PDB entry 7M2V | X-ray diffraction, 1.80 A resolution | chains A and FX of the 40 polymer chains in the assembly

[Chain A (and FX)]
Molecule: Coat protein
Source organism: Satellite tobacco mosaic virus
Notes: chain FX of this document is another copy of the same molecule, construct and numbering; everything in this record applies to it too
UniProt: P17574 (COAT_STMV); numbering as in UniProt (aligned over 1-159)
Chain sequence (159 residues; numbered 1 to 159; the number before each row is that of its first residue):
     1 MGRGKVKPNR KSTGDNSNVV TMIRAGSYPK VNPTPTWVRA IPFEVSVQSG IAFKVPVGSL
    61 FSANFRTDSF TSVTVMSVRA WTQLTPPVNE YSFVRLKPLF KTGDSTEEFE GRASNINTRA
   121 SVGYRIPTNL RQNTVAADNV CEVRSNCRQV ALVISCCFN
Disordered / not traced: 1-13 (chain FX: 1-15)
Ion coordination: Mg2+: T82, L84, S92 (shared with 1 residue of chain B)

[Interface between chain A and chain FX]
Residue-residue contacts (38; chain A residue first):
  T102(A) with K101(FX), hydrogen bond (backbone-side chain); Q132(FX); N133(FX), hydrogen bond (side chain-backbone); T134(FX); V135(FX)
  G103(A) with S72(FX); N133(FX), hydrogen bond (backbone-side chain); V135(FX)
  D104(A) with T71(FX); S72(FX), hydrogen bond (backbone-side chain); N159(FX)
  S105(A) with N159(FX), hydrogen bond
  T106(A) with T34(FX), hydrogen bond (backbone-side chain); S69(FX); F70(FX); N159(FX), hydrogen bond (backbone-backbone)
  E107(A) with N32(FX); T34(FX); P35(FX); T36(FX); N159(FX)
  E108(A) with V31(FX); N32(FX), hydrogen bond (backbone-side chain); P33(FX); T34(FX), hydrogen bond (backbone-side chain)
  F109(A) with V31(FX); N32(FX)
  E110(A) with K30(FX); V31(FX), hydrogen bond (backbone-backbone)
  R112(A) with Y28(FX), hydrogen bond
  S114(A) with S27(FX); Y28(FX), hydrogen bond (side chain-backbone)
  S121(A) with K30(FX), hydrogen bond (backbone-side chain)
  N129(A) with T128(FX); R131(FX), hydrogen bond (side chain-backbone); Q132(FX), hydrogen bond (backbone-side chain)
  L130(A) with Q132(FX)
  Q132(A) with Q132(FX)
Also at the interface, not in a pair above, chain A (18 interface residues in all): F100, G111, V122
Also at the interface, not in a pair above, chain FX (23 interface residues in all): T74, F158

[Summary]
The interface between chain A and chain FX involves 18 residues on one side and 23 on the other, with 15
hydrogen bonds. Among the polar pairs are T102(A)-K101(FX), T102(A)-N133(FX) and G103(A)-N133(FX). T82(A),
L84(A) and S92(A) coordinate Mg2+.
Both chains are Coat protein (Satellite tobacco mosaic virus). Entry 7M2V (Crystallographic Structure of the
Rhombohedral Crystal Form of STMV Grown from Chloride) was determined by X-ray diffraction together with 5BKL,
5BKN, 7M2T, 7M3T, 7M50 and 7M57 from the same study.
